PDB entry 7AFD | electron microscopy, 3.44 A resolution | chains J and N of the 9 polymer chains in the assembly

== Chain J ==
Protein: 30S ribosomal protein S10
Organism: Escherichia coli
Reference sequence: C3SQT7 (C3SQT7_ECOLX); residue numbers follow UniProt; this construct covers 1-103
Amino-acid sequence (103 residues; numbered 1 to 103; the number before each row is that of its first residue):
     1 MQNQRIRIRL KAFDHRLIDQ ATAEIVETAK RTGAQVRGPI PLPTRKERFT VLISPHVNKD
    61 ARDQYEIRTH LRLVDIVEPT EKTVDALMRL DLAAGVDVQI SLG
Unresolved in the structure: 1-3, 103

== Chain N ==
Protein: 30S ribosomal protein S14
Organism: Escherichia coli
Reference sequence: C3SR07 (C3SR07_ECOLX); numbering as in UniProt (aligned over 1-101)
Amino-acid sequence (101 residues; numbered 1 to 101; the number before each row is that of its first residue):
     1 MAKQSMKARE VKRVALADKY FAKRAELKAI ISDVNASDED RWNAVLKLQT LPRDSSPSRQ
    61 RNRCRQTGRP HGFLRKFGLS RIKVREAAMR GEIPGLKKAS W
Unresolved in the structure: 1

== Interface between chain J and chain N ==
Residue-residue contacts (26):
  F13(J) with P94(N)
  R48(J) with W101(N)
  F49(J) with F77(N), hydrophobic
  V51(J) with R81(N)
  L52(J) with R81(N)
  I53(J) with R85(N)
  S54(J) with R81(N), hydrogen bond (backbone-side chain)
  P55(J) with R81(N), hydrogen bond (backbone-side chain)
  D63(J) with R85(N), salt bridge; K98(N), salt bridge
  Q64(J) with K98(N); A99(N), hydrogen bond (backbone-backbone); W101(N)
  Y65(J) with R85(N), hydrogen bond; M89(N); L96(N), hydrophobic; K97(N); K98(N); A99(N)
  E66(J) with G95(N); L96(N); K97(N), hydrogen bond (backbone-backbone); A99(N)
  I67(J) with P94(N); G95(N); L96(N)
Also at the interface, not in a pair above, chain N (13 interface residues in all): K76, I82

== Summary ==
Chain J and chain N each contribute 13 residues to their interface; the contacts include 5 hydrogen bonds and
2 salt bridges. Polar pairs include D63(J)-R85(N), D63(J)-K98(N) and S54(J)-R81(N).
Chain J is 30S ribosomal protein S10 and chain N is 30S ribosomal protein S14, both from Escherichia coli; the
structure, Bacterial 30S ribosomal subunit assembly complex state A (head domain), was determined by electron
microscopy, deposited together with 7AF3, 7AF5, 7AF8, 7AFA, 7AFH, 7AFI and 17 further entries.
